Entry 6QUM (electron microscopy, 3.25 A resolution); this record covers chains A and D of the 26 polymer chains in the assembly.

== Chain A ==
Protein: V-type ATP synthase alpha chain
From: Thermus thermophilus (strain HB8 / ATCC 27634 / DSM 579)
Notes: EC 7.1.2.2
UniProtKB: Q56403 (VATA_THET8); numbering as in UniProt (aligned over 1-578)
Chain sequence (578 residues; row label = number of the first residue in the row):
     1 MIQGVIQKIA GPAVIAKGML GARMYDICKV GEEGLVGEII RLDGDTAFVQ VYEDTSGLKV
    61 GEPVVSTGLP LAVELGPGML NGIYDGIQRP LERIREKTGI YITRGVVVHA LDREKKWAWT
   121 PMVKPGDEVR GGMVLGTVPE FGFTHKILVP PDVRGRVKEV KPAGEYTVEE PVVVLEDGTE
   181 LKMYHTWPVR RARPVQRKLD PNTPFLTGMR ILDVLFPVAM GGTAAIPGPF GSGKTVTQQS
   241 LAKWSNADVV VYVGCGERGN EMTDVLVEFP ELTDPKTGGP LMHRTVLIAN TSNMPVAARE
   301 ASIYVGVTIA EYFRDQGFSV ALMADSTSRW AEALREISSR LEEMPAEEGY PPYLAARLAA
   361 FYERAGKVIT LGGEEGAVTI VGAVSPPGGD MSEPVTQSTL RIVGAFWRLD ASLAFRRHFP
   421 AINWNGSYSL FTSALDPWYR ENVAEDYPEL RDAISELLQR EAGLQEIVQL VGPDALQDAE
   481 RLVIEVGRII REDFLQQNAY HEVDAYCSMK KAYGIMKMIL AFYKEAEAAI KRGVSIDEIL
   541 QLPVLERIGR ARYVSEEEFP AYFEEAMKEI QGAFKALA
Bound ions: Mg2+: T235 (together with ADP)
Residues lining bound ligands:
  - ADP (adenosine-5'-diphosphate), molecule 1: K8, A10, A13, V14, I15, F48, S339, R340, E342
  - ADP, molecule 2: P229, F230, G231, S232, G233, K234, T235, V236, R258, E261, F419, P420, Q497, N498, A499, Y500

== Chain D ==
Protein: V-type ATP synthase beta chain
From: Thermus thermophilus (strain HB8 / ATCC 27634 / DSM 579)
UniProtKB: Q56404 (VATB_THET8); residue numbers follow UniProt; this construct covers 1-478
Chain sequence (478 residues; numbered 1 to 478; the number before each row is that of its first residue):
     1 MDLLKKEYTG ITYISGPLLF VENAKDLAYG AIVDIKDGTG RVRGGQVIEV SEEYAVIQVF
    61 EETTGLDLAT TSVSLVEDVA RLGVSKEMLG RRFNGIGKPI DGLPPITPEK RLPITGLPLN
   121 PVARRKPEQF IQTGISTIDV MNTLVRGQKL PIFSGSGLPA NEIAAQIARQ ATVRPDLSGE
   181 GEKEEPFAVV FAAMGITQRE LSYFIQEFER TGALSRSVLF LNKADDPTIE RILTPRMALT
   241 VAEYLAFEHD YHVLVILTDM TNYCEALREI GAAREEIPGR RGYPGYMYTD LATIYERAGV
   301 VEGKKGSVTQ IPILSMPDDD RTHPIPDLTG YITEGQIQLS RELHRKGIYP PIDPLPSLSR
   361 LMNNGVGKGK TREDHKQVSD QLYSAYANGV DIRKLVAIIG EDALTENDRR YLQFADAFER
   421 FFINQGQQNR SIEESLQIAW ALLSMLPQGE LKRISKDHIG KYYGQKLEEI WGAPQALD
Not modelled in the structure: 1-4, 475-478

== How chain A and chain D interact ==
Pairs across the interface (51; chain A residue first):
  A22(A) with D67(D)
  R23(A) with G65(D); L66(D); D67(D)
  M24(A) with I14(D), hydrophobic; T63(D); T64(D); L66(D), hydrogen bond (backbone-backbone)
  Y25(A) with T63(D)
  R41(A) with Y13(D), hydrogen bond; I14(D); S15(D), hydrogen bond
  L42(A) with Y13(D); I14(D), hydrogen bond (backbone-backbone); L68(D), hydrophobic
  D43(A) with Y13(D)
  G44(A) with T12(D), hydrogen bond (backbone-side chain); L68(D)
  M344(A) with E275(D); E276(D)
  E347(A) with R268(D), salt bridge
  P352(A) with E269(D); A272(D), hydrophobic
  A355(A) with E269(D)
  A359(A) with A224(D)
  E363(A) with T197(D); Q198(D), hydrogen bond (side chain-backbone); D225(D)
  Q397(A) with P317(D)
  L400(A) with S156(D)
  R401(A) with N262(D), hydrogen bond; E265(D)
  W424(A) with R345(D)
  N425(A) with R345(D), hydrogen bond (backbone-side chain)
  Y428(A) with S156(D); G157(D)
  L430(A) with G157(D); R199(D)
  F431(A) with R199(D)
  E456(A) with K346(D)
  Q459(A) with E342(D); R345(D)
  I467(A) with K394(D); I398(D), hydrophobic
  A475(A) with A397(D); I398(D)
  L476(A) with A397(D)
  Q477(A) with V396(D); A397(D), hydrogen bond (backbone-backbone); I399(D), hydrogen bond (side chain-backbone); G400(D)
Other interface residues (no listed pair), chain A (45 interface residues in all): L20, G21, K198, D200, E343, P345, A346, A356, M391, I402, R408, G426, S427, S455, L464, E466, E480
Other interface residues (no listed pair), chain D (42 interface residues in all): T39, A69, S202, K223, A273, R281, D318, R341

== Summary ==
The interface between chain A and chain D involves 45 residues on one side and 42 on the other, with 10
hydrogen bonds and 1 salt bridge. Among the polar pairs are E347(A)-R268(D), R41(A)-Y13(D) and R41(A)-S15(D).
Ligands of chain A: ADP.
Chain A is V-type ATP synthase alpha chain and chain D is V-type ATP synthase beta chain, both from Thermus
thermophilus (strain HB8 / ATCC 27634 / DSM 579); the structure, Thermus thermophilus V/A-type
ATPase/synthase, rotational state 1, was determined by electron microscopy, deposited together with 6R0W,
6R0Y, 6R0Z and 6R10.
